Entry 8VAJ (X-ray diffraction, 3.45 A resolution); this record covers chains A and E of the 3 polymer chains in the assembly.

== Chain A ==
Molecule: Protein argonaute-3
From: Homo sapiens
Reference sequence: Q9H9G7 (AGO3_HUMAN); the author numbering skips numbers that UniProt does not, so the offset changes along the chain: 1-829 = UniProt 1-829; 831-861 = UniProt 830-860
Sequence (862 residues; row label = number of the first residue in the row; note: 1 number in that range is skipped by the numbering (no residue carries it; nothing is unmodelled there); numbers below 1 keep their minus sign (Gly-1 is residue -1)):
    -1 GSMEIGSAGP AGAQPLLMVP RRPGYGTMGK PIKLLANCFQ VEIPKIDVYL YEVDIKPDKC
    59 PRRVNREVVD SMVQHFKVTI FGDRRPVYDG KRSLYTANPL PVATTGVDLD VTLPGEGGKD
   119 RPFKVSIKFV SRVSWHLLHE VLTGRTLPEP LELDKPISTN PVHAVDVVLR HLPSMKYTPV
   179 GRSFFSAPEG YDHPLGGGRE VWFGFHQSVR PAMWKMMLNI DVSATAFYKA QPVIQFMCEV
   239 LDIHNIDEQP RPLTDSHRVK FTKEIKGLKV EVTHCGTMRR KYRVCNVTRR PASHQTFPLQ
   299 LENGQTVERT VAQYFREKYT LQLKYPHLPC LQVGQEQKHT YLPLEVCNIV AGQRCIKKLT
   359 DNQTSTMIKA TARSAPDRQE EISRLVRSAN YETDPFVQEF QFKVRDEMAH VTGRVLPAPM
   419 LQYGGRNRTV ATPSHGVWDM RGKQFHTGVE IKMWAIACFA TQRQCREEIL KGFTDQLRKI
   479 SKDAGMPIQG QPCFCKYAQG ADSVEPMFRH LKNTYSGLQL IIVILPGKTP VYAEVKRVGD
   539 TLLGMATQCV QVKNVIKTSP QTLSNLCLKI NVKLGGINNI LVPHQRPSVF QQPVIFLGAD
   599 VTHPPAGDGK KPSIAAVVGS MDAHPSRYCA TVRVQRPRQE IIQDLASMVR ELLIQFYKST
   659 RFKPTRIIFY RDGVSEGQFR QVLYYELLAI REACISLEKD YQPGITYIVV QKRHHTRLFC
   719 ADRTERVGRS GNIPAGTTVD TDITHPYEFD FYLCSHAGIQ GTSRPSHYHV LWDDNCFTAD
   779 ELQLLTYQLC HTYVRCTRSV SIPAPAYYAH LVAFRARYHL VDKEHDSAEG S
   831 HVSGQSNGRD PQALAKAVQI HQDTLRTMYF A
Unresolved in the structure: -1 to 12, 112-116, 149-154, 187-189, 274-275, 604-607, 831-833
Sequence notes: expression tag (-1 to 0)

== Chain E ==
Molecule: 14-nt RNA strand
Sequence (14 nucleotides; each row starts with the number of its first residue):
     1 UAAAGUGCUU AUAG
Unresolved in the structure: 12-13

== How chain A and chain E interact ==
Contacting residue pairs - 61 pairs, chain A then chain E:
  Pro59(A) - G14(E)  sugar contact
  Arg60(A) - G14(E)  hydrogen bond to the phosphate
  Arg61(A) - G14(E)  phosphate contact
  Lys89(A) - G14(E)  base contact
  Val178(A) - A11(E)  phosphate contact
  Arg180(A) - A11(E)  phosphate contact
  Ser221(A) - C8(E)  phosphate contact
  Ala222(A) - C8(E)  hydrogen bond to the phosphate
  Thr223(A) - U9(E)  hydrogen bond to the phosphate
  Arg352(A) - U9(E)  salt bridge to the phosphate
  Arg352(A) - U10(E)  phosphate contact
  Arg352(A) - A11(E)  salt bridge to the phosphate
  Cys353(A) - U10(E)  phosphate contact
  Ile354(A) - U10(E)  phosphate contact
  Thr362(A) - G7(E)  base contact
  Met365(A) - C8(E)  sugar contact
  Arg376(A) - G7(E)  salt bridge to the phosphate
  Leu523(A) - U1(E)  base contact
  Gly525(A) - U1(E)  hydrogen bond to the base
  Lys526(A) - U1(E)  base contact
  Thr527(A) - U1(E)  base contact
  Tyr530(A) - U1(E)  stacking on the base
  Lys534(A) - U1(E)  salt bridge to the phosphate
  Gln546(A) - U1(E)  hydrogen bond to the phosphate
  Cys547(A) - U1(E)  hydrogen bond to the phosphate
  Cys547(A) - A2(E)  sugar contact
  Val548(A) - U1(E)  phosphate contact
  Val548(A) - A2(E)  phosphate contact
  Gln549(A) - U1(E)  hydrogen bond to the sugar
  Gln549(A) - A2(E)  hydrogen bond to the phosphate
  Asn552(A) - A2(E)  phosphate contact
  Thr560(A) - A2(E)  base contact
  Asn563(A) - A2(E)  hydrogen bond to the base
  Leu564(A) - A2(E)  sugar contact
  Lys567(A) - U1(E)  salt bridge to the phosphate
  Lys567(A) - A2(E)  hydrogen bond to the phosphate
  Lys567(A) - A3(E)  salt bridge to the phosphate
  Lys710(A) - U6(E)  salt bridge to the phosphate
  Arg715(A) - G7(E)  salt bridge to the phosphate
  His754(A) - G5(E)  hydrogen bond to the phosphate
  His754(A) - U6(E)  salt bridge to the phosphate
  Ile757(A) - A4(E)  base contact
  Ile757(A) - G5(E)  sugar contact
  Gln758(A) - G5(E)  hydrogen bond to the base
  Gln758(A) - U6(E)  sugar contact
  Thr760(A) - U6(E)  sugar contact
  Ser761(A) - U6(E)  phosphate contact
  Arg762(A) - U6(E)  hydrogen bond to the phosphate
  Arg762(A) - G7(E)  salt bridge to the phosphate
  Tyr791(A) - A4(E)  hydrogen bond to the phosphate
  Arg793(A) - A3(E)  salt bridge to the phosphate
  Arg793(A) - A4(E)  salt bridge to the phosphate
  Cys794(A) - A3(E)  hydrogen bond to the sugar
  Cys794(A) - A4(E)  sugar contact
  Arg796(A) - A4(E)  hydrogen bond to the sugar
  Val798(A) - A4(E)  phosphate contact
  Val798(A) - G5(E)  phosphate contact
  Ser799(A) - G5(E)  hydrogen bond to the phosphate
  Tyr805(A) - A4(E)  phosphate contact
  Tyr805(A) - G5(E)  hydrogen bond to the phosphate
  Ala861(A) - U1(E)  phosphate contact
Also at the interface, not in a pair above, chain A (57 interface residues in all): Cys58, Lys355, Lys356, Leu357, Ile366, Thr369, Thr545, Gln559, Lys571, Ala755, Arg813

== Summary ==
Chain A and chain E form an interface of 57 and 12 residues respectively, with 18 hydrogen bonds, 12 salt
bridges and 1 aromatic stacking contact. Polar contacts include Gly525(A)-U1(E), Asn563(A)-A2(E) and
Gln758(A)-G5(E).
Chain A is Protein argonaute-3 (Homo sapiens) and chain E is a 14-nt RNA strand; the structure, Human
Argonaute3 bound to cityRNA and target RNA, was determined by X-ray diffraction.
